2GGI - chains A and C; structure by X-ray diffraction, 2.20 A resolution.

== Chain A (and C) ==
Protein: N-acylamino acid racemase
Organism: Deinococcus radiodurans
Notes: EC 5.1.1.10; chain C of this document is another copy of the same molecule, construct and numbering; everything in this record applies to it too
UniProt: Q9RYA6 (Q9RYA6_DEIRA); numbering as in UniProt (aligned over 1-375)
Chain sequence (375 residues; numbered 1 to 375; the number before each row is that of its first residue):
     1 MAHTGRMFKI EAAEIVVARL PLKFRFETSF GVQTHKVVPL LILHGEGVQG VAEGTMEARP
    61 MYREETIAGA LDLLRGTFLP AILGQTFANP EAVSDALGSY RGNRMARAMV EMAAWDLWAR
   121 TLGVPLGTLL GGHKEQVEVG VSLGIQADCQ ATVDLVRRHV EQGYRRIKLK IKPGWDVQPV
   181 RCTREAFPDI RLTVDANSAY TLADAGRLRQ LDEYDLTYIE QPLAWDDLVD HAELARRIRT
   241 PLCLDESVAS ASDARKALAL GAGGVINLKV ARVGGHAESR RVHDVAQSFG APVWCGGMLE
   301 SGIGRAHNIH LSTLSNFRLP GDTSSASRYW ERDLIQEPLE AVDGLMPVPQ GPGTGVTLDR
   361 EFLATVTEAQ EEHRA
Unresolved in the structure: 1-5, 24-33
Cystine bridges: Cys149-Cys182
Construct notes: engineered mutation Cys149 (Glu in Q9RYA6), Cys182 (Ala in Q9RYA6)
From the paper describing this entry:
  - mutagenesis - P60C/Y100C, E149C/A182C, V265C (6.6-fold): increased stability
  - mutagenesis - E149C/A182C (w28%), V265C (w43%): decreased catalytic activity
  - mutagenesis - V48C/R120C, M56C/E65C, P60C/Y100C, G163C/D343C: abolished catalytic activity
  - mutagenesis - G50C/A113C, A119C/G353C: decreased expression

== How chain A and chain C interact ==
Pairs across the interface (42; chain A residue first):
  Arg59(A) with Gly76(C), hydrogen bond (side chain-backbone); Thr77(C), hydrogen bond; Tyr100(C)
  Pro60(A) with Leu73(C); Tyr100(C); Arg101(C), hydrogen bond (backbone-backbone); Asn103(C)
  Met61(A) with Arg101(C), hydrogen bond (backbone-side chain)
  Tyr62(A) with Arg101(C), hydrogen bond (backbone-side chain)
  Arg63(A) with Arg101(C)
  Glu64(A) with Arg101(C); Asn103(C), hydrogen bond (backbone-side chain)
  Ala68(A) with Asp72(C)
  Gly69(A) with Gly69(C)
  Asp72(A) with Ala68(C)
  Leu73(A) with Pro60(C)
  Gly76(A) with Arg59(C), hydrogen bond (backbone-side chain)
  Thr77(A) with Arg59(C), hydrogen bond
  Tyr100(A) with Arg59(C); Pro60(C); Met61(C), hydrophobic
  Arg101(A) with Pro60(C), hydrogen bond (backbone-backbone); Met61(C), hydrogen bond (side chain-backbone); Tyr62(C), hydrogen bond (side chain-backbone); Arg63(C); Glu64(C); Ser198(C); Trp225(C); Glu246(C), salt bridge
  Gly102(A) with Trp225(C)
  Asn103(A) with Pro60(C); Glu64(C)
  Trp225(A) with Arg101(C); Gly102(C)
  Asp227(A) with Lys256(C), salt bridge
  Asp230(A) with Arg255(C), salt bridge; Lys256(C)
  Glu246(A) with Arg101(C), salt bridge
  Arg255(A) with Val229(C); Asp230(C), salt bridge
  Lys256(A) with Asp227(C), salt bridge; Asp230(C)
Interface residues without a listed pair, chain A (27 interface residues in all): Ala58, Thr66, Ser198, Val229, Leu260
Interface residues without a listed pair, chain C (26 interface residues in all): Ala58, Thr66

== Overview ==
Chain A and chain C form an interface of 27 and 26 residues respectively, with 11 hydrogen bonds and 6 salt
bridges. Polar contacts include Arg101(A)-Glu246(C), Asp227(A)-Lys256(C) and Asp230(A)-Arg255(C). The paper
reports that V48C/R120C, M56C/E65C and P60C/Y100C of chain A, among others, abolish catalytic activity;
P60C/Y100C, E149C/A182C and V265C of chain A increase stability; 8 substitutions were tested in all.
Chain A and chain C are both N-acylamino acid racemase (Deinococcus radiodurans); the structure, The mutant
E149C-A182C of Deinococcus Radiodurans N-acylamino acid racemase, was determined by X-ray diffraction,
deposited together with 2GGG, 2GGH, 2GGJ, 2GGK and 2GGL.
